1SXJ - chains A and G of the 8 polymer chains in the assembly; structure by X-ray diffraction, 2.85 A resolution.

[Chain A]
Molecule: Activator 1 95 kDa subunit
Source organism: Saccharomyces cerevisiae
Reference sequence: P38630 (RFC1_YEAST); residue numbers follow UniProt; this construct covers 295-785
Chain sequence (516 residues; numbered 270 to 785; the number before each row is that of its first residue; X marks 51 residues of unknown identity (built as UNK)):
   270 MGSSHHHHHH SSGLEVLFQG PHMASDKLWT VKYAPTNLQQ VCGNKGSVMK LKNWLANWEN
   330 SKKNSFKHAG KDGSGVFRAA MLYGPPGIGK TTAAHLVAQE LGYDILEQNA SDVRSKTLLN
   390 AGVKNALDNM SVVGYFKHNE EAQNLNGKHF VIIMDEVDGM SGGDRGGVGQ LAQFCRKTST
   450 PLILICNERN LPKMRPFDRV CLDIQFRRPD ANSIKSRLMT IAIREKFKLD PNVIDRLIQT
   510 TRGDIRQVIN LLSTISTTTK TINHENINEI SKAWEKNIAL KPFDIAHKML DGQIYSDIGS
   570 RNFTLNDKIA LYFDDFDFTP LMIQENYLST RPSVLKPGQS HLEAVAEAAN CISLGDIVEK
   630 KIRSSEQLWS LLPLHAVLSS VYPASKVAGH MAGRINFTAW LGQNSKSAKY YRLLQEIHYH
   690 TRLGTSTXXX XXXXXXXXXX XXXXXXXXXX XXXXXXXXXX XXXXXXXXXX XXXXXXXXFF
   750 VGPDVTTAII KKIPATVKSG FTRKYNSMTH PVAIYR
Unresolved in the structure: 270-294, 408-411, 694-696, 718-722, 748-785
Construct notes: expression tag (270-294)
Metal / ion sites: Mg2+: Thr360 (together with ATP-gamma-S)
Small-molecule neighbours: ATP-gamma-S (AGS; phosphothiophosphoric acid-adenylate ester): Thr299, Tyr302, Ala303, Pro304, Gln309, Val310, Cys311, Pro354, Pro355, Gly356, Ile357, Gly358, Lys359, Thr360, Thr361, Glu425, Asn456, Pro478, Ile514, Arg515
Curated features (UniProtKB/Swiss-Prot):
  - binding site (ATP): Thr299, Cys311, Gly353 to Thr361, Asn456
  - mutagenesis: Asp427 (D427H: In cs mutant CDC44-2; causes cell cycle arrest), Gly436 (G436R: In cs mutant CDC44-3/4; causes cell cycle arrest), Gly512 (G512A: In cs mutant CDC44-9; no effect), Asp513 (D513N: In cs mutants CDC44-1/5/8 and CDC44-9; causes cell cycle arrest)
What the authors report for this chain:
  - binding site for ATP-gamma-S: Arg515

[Chain G]
Molecule: Proliferating cell nuclear antigen
Source organism: Saccharomyces cerevisiae
Reference sequence: P15873 (PCNA_YEAST); residues 1-258 here = UniProt positions 1-258
Chain sequence (283 residues; each row starts with the number of its first residue; numbers below 1 keep their minus sign (Mse-24 is residue -24)):
   -24 MGSSHHHHHH SSGLEVLFQG PHMASMLEAK FEEASLFKRI IDGFKDCVQL VNFQCKEDGI
    36 IAQAVDDSRV LLVSLEIGVE AFQEYRCDHP VTLGMDLTSL SKILRCGNNT DTLTLIADNT
    96 PDSIILLFED TKKDRIAEYS LKLMDIDADF LKIEELQYDS TLSLPSSEFS KIVRDLSQLS
   156 DSINIMITKE TIKFVADGDI GSGSVIIKPF VDMEHPETSI KLEMDQPVDL TFGAKYLLDI
   216 IKGSSLSDRV GIRLSSEAPA LFQFDLKSGF LQFFLAPKFN DEE
Unresolved in the structure: -24 to -3, 256-258
Construct notes: expression tag (-24 to 0); modified residue (1, 70, 119, 161, 188, 199)
Modified residues: Mse-24 (selenomethionine); Mse-2, Mse1, Mse70, Mse119, Mse161, Mse188, Mse199 (selenomethionine; parent Met)
Curated features (UniProtKB/Swiss-Prot):
  - DNA-binding region: Arg61 to Arg80
  - cross-link (Glycyl lysine isopeptide (Lys-Gly)): Lys127 (interchain with G-Cter in SUMO), Lys164 (interchain with G-Cter in SUMO)

[Chain A / chain G interface]
Contacting residue pairs (45):
  Asp373(A) - Arg44(G)  salt bridge
  Ile374(A) - Arg44(G)  hydrogen bond (backbone-side chain)
  Leu375(A) - Asp42(G)
  Leu375(A) - Ser43(G)
  Ala390(A) - Lys210(G)
  Asn394(A) - Lys210(G)
  Asn394(A) - Tyr211(G)
  Asn394(A) - Lys253(G)  hydrogen bond (backbone-side chain)
  Ala395(A) - Tyr211(G)
  Asp397(A) - Lys253(G)  salt bridge
  Asp397(A) - Phe254(G)  hydrogen bond (backbone-backbone)
  Asn398(A) - Val45(G)
  Asn398(A) - Ala251(G)  hydrogen bond (side chain-backbone)
  Asn398(A) - Pro252(G)  hydrogen bond (side chain-backbone)
  Asn398(A) - Lys253(G)  hydrogen bond
  Asn398(A) - Phe254(G)
  Met399(A) - Ala251(G)
  Met399(A) - Pro252(G)
  Met399(A) - Lys253(G)
  Met399(A) - Phe254(G)  hydrophobic
  Ser400(A) - Arg44(G)
  Val401(A) - Arg44(G)  hydrogen bond (backbone-backbone)
  Val401(A) - Val45(G)
  Val401(A) - Leu46(G)
  Val401(A) - Leu47(G)  hydrophobic
  Val401(A) - Phe249(G)
  Val401(A) - Ala251(G)  hydrophobic
  Val402(A) - Val40(G)  hydrophobic
  Val402(A) - Arg44(G)
  Val402(A) - Leu126(G)  hydrophobic
  Tyr404(A) - Glu232(G)
  Tyr404(A) - Ala233(G)  hydrophobic
  Tyr404(A) - Pro234(G)
  Tyr404(A) - Pro252(G)
  Phe405(A) - Leu47(G)  hydrophobic
  Phe405(A) - Lys127(G)
  Phe405(A) - Ile128(G)  hydrophobic
  Phe405(A) - Phe249(G)  hydrophobic
  Lys406(A) - Asp124(G)  salt bridge
  His418(A) - Phe254(G)
  Phe419(A) - Ser43(G)
  Phe419(A) - Arg44(G)
  Phe419(A) - Val45(G)  hydrophobic
  Ser448(A) - Phe254(G)
  Thr449(A) - Phe254(G)
Also at the interface, not in a pair above, chain A (22 interface residues in all): Lys331, Gly391, Leu396
Also at the interface, not in a pair above, chain G (22 interface residues in all): Gly208
The authors on this interface:
  - interface residues, chain A: Val401(A), Val402(A), Tyr404(A), Phe405(A)

[Overview]
Chain A and chain G each contribute 22 residues to their interface; the contacts include 7 hydrogen bonds and
3 salt bridges. Polar contacts include Asp373(A)-Arg44(G), Asp397(A)-Lys253(G) and Lys406(A)-Asp124(G). Chain
A binds ATP-gamma-S. The paper reports a binding site for ATP-gamma-S at Arg515(A); interface residues
Val401(A), Val402(A) and Tyr404(A) among others.
Here chain A is Activator 1 95 kDa subunit and chain G is Proliferating cell nuclear antigen, both from
Saccharomyces cerevisiae. Entry 1SXJ (Crystal Structure of the Eukaryotic Clamp Loader (Replication Factor C,
RFC) Bound to the DNA Sliding ...) was determined by X-ray diffraction.
